PDB entry 8RYP | X-ray diffraction, 1.81 A resolution | chains A and E of the 5 polymer chains in the assembly

[Chain A]
Protein: HLA class I histocompatibility antigen, A alpha chain
From: Homo sapiens
UniProtKB: P04439 (HLAA_HUMAN); residues 1-275 here correspond to UniProt positions 25-299 (UniProt number = residue number + 24)
Sequence (276 residues; row label = number of the first residue in the row):
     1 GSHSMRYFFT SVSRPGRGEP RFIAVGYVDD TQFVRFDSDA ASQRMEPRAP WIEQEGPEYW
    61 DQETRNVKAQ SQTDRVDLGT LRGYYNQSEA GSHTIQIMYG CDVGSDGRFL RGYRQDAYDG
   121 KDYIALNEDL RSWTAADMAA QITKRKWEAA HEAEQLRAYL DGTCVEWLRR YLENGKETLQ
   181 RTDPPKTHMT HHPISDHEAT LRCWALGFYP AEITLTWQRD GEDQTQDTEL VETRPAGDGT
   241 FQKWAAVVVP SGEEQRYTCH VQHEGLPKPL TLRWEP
Disulfides: C101-C164, C203-C259
Construct notes: expression tag (276)
UniProt features mapped onto this chain:
  - region: E275 (Connecting peptide)
  - binding site (a peptide antigen): Y7, T73, Y84, D116, T143, K146, Y159, Y171
  - modified residue: Y59 (Sulfotyrosine)
  - glycosylation: N86 (N-linked (GlcNAc...) asparagine)

[Chain E]
Protein: TCR beta
From: Homo sapiens
Sequence (244 residues; each row starts with the number of its first residue):
     1 MDSGVTQTPK HLITATGQRV TLRCSPRSGD LSVYWYQQSL DQGLQFLIQY YNGEERAKGN
    61 ILERFSAQQF PDLHSELNLS SLELGDSALY FCASSPGGGH NEQFFGPGTR LTVLEDLKNV
   121 FPPEVAVFEP SEAEISHTQK ATLVCLATGF YPDHVELSWW VNGKEVHSGV CTDPQPLKEQ
   181 PALNDSRYAL SSRLRVSATF WQDPRNHFRC QVQFYGLSEN DEWTQDRAKP VTQIVSAEAW
   241 GRAD
Disordered / not traced: 1-3, 218-219, 224-225
Disulfides: C24-C92, C145-C210

[Chain A / chain E interface]
Residue-residue contacts (14; chain A residue first):
  R65(A) - R56(E)
  R65(A) - A57(E)
  A69(A) - R56(E)  hydrogen bond (backbone-side chain)
  Q72(A) - Y51(E)
  Q72(A) - E54(E)
  Q72(A) - E55(E)  hydrogen bond (side chain-backbone)
  Q72(A) - R56(E)  hydrogen bond
  T73(A) - Y51(E)
  T73(A) - R56(E)  hydrogen bond
  R75(A) - N52(E)
  V76(A) - L31(E)  hydrophobic
  V76(A) - Y51(E)
  V76(A) - N52(E)
  A150(A) - N101(E)

[In short]
The interface between chain A and chain E involves 7 residues on one side and 8 on the other; the contacts
include 4 hydrogen bonds. Polar contacts include A69(A)-R56(E), Q72(A)-E55(E) and Q72(A)-R56(E). Curated
annotation (UniProt) lists 8 peptide antigen-binding residues on chain A.
Here chain A is HLA class I histocompatibility antigen, A alpha chain and chain E is TCR beta, both from Homo
sapiens. Entry 8RYP (Structure of S8 TCR in complex with HLA-A*03:01 bound to ELFSYLIEK peptide) was
determined by X-ray diffraction, deposited together with 8RYM, 8RYN, 8RYO and 8RYQ.
